PDB entry 7T22 | electron microscopy, 4.20 A resolution (low resolution: residue-level contacts below are approximate; hydrogen-bond / salt-bridge calls are withheld) | chains B and C of the 10 polymer chains in the assembly

Chain B (and C):
Name: Replicative DNA helicase
Source organism: Escherichia coli K-12
Notes: EC 3.6.4.12; chain C of this document is another copy of the same molecule, construct and numbering; everything in this record applies to it too
UniProt: P0ACB0 (DNAB_ECOLI); numbering as in UniProt (aligned over 1-471)
Chain sequence (471 residues; each row starts with the number of its first residue):
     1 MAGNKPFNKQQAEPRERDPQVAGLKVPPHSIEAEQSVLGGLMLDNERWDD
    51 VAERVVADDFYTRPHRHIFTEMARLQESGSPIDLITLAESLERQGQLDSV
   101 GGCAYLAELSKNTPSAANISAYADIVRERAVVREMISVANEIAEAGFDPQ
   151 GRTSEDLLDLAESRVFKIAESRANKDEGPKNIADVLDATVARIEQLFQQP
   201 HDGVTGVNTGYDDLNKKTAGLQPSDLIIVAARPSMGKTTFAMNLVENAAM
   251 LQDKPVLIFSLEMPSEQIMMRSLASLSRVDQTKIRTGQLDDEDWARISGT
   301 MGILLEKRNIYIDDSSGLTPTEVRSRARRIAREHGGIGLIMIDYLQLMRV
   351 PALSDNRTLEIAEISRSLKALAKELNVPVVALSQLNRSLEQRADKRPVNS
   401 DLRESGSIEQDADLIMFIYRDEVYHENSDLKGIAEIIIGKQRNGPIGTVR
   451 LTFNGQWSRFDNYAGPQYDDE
Not modelled in the structure: 1-23
Differences from the reference sequence: engineered mutation Cys103 (Phe in P0ACB0)
Swiss-Prot annotation at these positions:
  - binding site (ATP): Ser234, Lys237, Thr238, Arg442
  - mutagenesis: Pro81 (P81H: About 100-fold increased survival following 3000 Gy ionizing radiation), Ala130 (A130V: In dnaB8, dnaB43, dnaB454; temperature sensitive, no DNA replication at 42 degrees Celsius in vivo, in vitro decreased helicase activity at 30, at 42 degrees Celius almost no helicase, no ...), Met242 (M242I: In dnaB70; temperature sensitive, no DNA replication at 42 degrees Celsius in vivo, in vitro 25% helicase activity at 30, further decreased helicase at 42 degrees Celius, low ATPase activity ...), Gly299 (G299D: In dnaB252; temperature sensitive, no DNA replication at 42 degrees Celsius in vivo, in vitro no change in pRNA synthesis, 5'-3' helicase activity or ATPase at either temperature)
Bound ions: Mg2+: Thr238, Glu262 (together with ADP)
Ligand contacts:
  - ADP (adenosine-5'-diphosphate), molecule 1: Arg232, Pro233, Ser234, Met235, Gly236, Lys237, Thr238, Thr239, Glu262, Arg271, Asp280, Gln281, Thr282, Arg420, Phe453, Gly455, Gln456, Ser458
  - ADP, molecule 2: Lys440, Gln441, Arg442, Asn443, Gly444, Pro445
  - tetrafluoroaluminate (ALF): Pro233, Ser234, Lys237, Thr238, Glu262, Gln384

Interface between chain B and chain C:
Contacting residue pairs (100):
  Lys25(B) with Phe147(C)
  Val26(B) with Phe147(C)
  Glu128(B) with Thr153(C); Ser154(C)
  Val131(B) with Leu158(C)
  Val132(B) with Gly146(C)
  Met135(B) with Ile142(C); Leu157(C); Leu158(C)
  Ile136(B) with Gly146(C)
  Ala139(B) with Ala139(C); Ala143(C)
  Ile142(B) with Met135(C)
  Gly146(B) with Val132(C)
  Phe147(B) with Lys25(C); Val26(C); Pro27(C); Ile136(C)
  Thr153(B) with Glu128(C)
  Ser154(B) with Glu128(C); Arg172(C)
  Glu155(B) with Lys175(C)
  Leu157(B) with Met135(C)
  Leu158(B) with Met135(C); Ile168(C); Arg172(C)
  Glu162(B) with Val165(C); Ala169(C)
  Val165(B) with Glu162(C); Val165(C)
  Phe166(B) with Glu162(C); Arg332(C)
  Ile168(B) with Leu158(C)
  Ala169(B) with Leu158(C); Glu162(C)
  Glu170(B) with Ser325(C); Arg326(C); Arg329(C)
  Ser171(B) with Arg329(C)
  Arg172(B) with Ser154(C); Glu155(C)
  Asn174(B) with Arg329(C)
  Asp176(B) with Glu155(C)
  Glu177(B) with Glu155(C)
  Gly178(B) with Asp313(C)
  Pro179(B) with Ile312(C); Asp313(C); Arg326(C)
  Lys180(B) with Ile312(C)
  Asn181(B) with Tyr311(C)
  Ile182(B) with Ile310(C)
  Val185(B) with Ser265(C); Met269(C)
  Leu186(B) with Met269(C); Leu305(C)
  Thr189(B) with Met269(C)
  Val190(B) with Met301(C)
  Arg192(B) with Glu266(C)
  Ile193(B) with Leu289(C); Trp294(C)
  Leu196(B) with Arg285(C); Thr286(C); Gly287(C)
  His201(B) with Thr286(C)
  Gly203(B) with Thr286(C); Gln288(C)
  Thr205(B) with Thr286(C)
  Asp225(B) with Gln267(C)
  Glu363(B) with Arg349(C)
  Arg366(B) with Arg349(C)
  Lys373(B) with Pro264(C)
  Asn399(B) with Arg387(C)
  Ser400(B) with Arg387(C); Glu390(C)
  Leu402(B) with Arg387(C)
  Ser405(B) with Arg387(C)
  Gly406(B) with Arg387(C); Arg403(C)
  Ser407(B) with Arg403(C)
  Glu409(B) with Arg232(C); Pro233(C); Ser234(C); Arg387(C)
  Gln410(B) with Pro233(C); Gln384(C); Leu385(C); Arg403(C)
  Lys440(B) with Pro233(C); Ser234(C)
  Gln441(B) with Arg285(C)
  Arg442(B) with Glu262(C); Arg271(C); Gln281(C)
  Asn443(B) with Gln267(C); Arg271(C); Gln281(C); Arg285(C)
  Glu471(B) with Glu426(C); Asn427(C); Lys431(C)
Other interface residues (no listed pair), chain B (68 interface residues in all): Pro27, Pro28, Asp202, Thr218, Ala219, Leu359, Ile408, Gly439, Gly444
Other interface residues (no listed pair), chain C (74 interface residues in all): Pro28, Val131, Arg152, Ala161, Leu257, Leu261, Met263, Leu273, Ile284, Leu304, Arg308, Glu322, Ile330, Tyr344, Arg357

Overview:
Chain B and chain C form an interface of 68 and 74 residues respectively. Ligands of chain B: ADP and
tetrafluoroaluminate. Thr238(B) and Glu262(B) coordinate Mg2+. UniProt lists 4 ATP-binding residues and 4
mutagenesis sites on chain B.
Chain B and chain C are both Replicative DNA helicase (Escherichia coli K-12); the structure, E. coli DnaB
bound to three DnaG C-terminal domains, ssDNA, ADP and AlF4, was determined by electron microscopy.
